7UGP - chains M and P of the 18 polymer chains in the assembly; structure by electron microscopy, 4.20 A resolution (low resolution: residue-level contacts below are approximate; hydrogen-bond / salt-bridge calls are withheld).

== Chain M ==
Protein: 10-1074 Fab heavy chain
From: Homo sapiens
Notes: antibody fragment or engineered binder
Sequence (133 residues; each row starts with the number of its first residue; a row labelled like 82A-82C holds insertion residues (82A, then the next letters in order)):
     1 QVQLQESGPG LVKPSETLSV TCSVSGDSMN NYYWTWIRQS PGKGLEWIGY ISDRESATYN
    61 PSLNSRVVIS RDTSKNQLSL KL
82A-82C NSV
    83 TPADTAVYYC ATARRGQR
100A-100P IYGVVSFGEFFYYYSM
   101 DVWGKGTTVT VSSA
Disulfide bonds: Cys22-Cys92

== Chain P ==
Protein: 10-1074 Fab light chain
From: Homo sapiens
Notes: antibody fragment or engineered binder
Sequence (107 residues; row label = number of the first residue in the row; a row labelled like 66A-66C holds insertion residues (66A, then the next letters in order)):
     8 VRPLSVALGE TARISCGRQA LGSRAVQWYQ HRPGQAPILL IYNNQDRPSG IPERFSGTP
66A-66C DIN
    67 FGTRATLTIS GVEAGDEADY YCHMWDSRS
95A-95C GFS
    96 WSFGGATRLT VLG

== Chain M / chain P interface ==
Contacting residue pairs (36):
  Gln39(M) with His38(P)
  Gly44(M) with Tyr87(P)
  Leu45(M) with Tyr87(P); Phe98(P)
  Trp47(M) with Phe95B(P); Trp96(P); Phe98(P)
  Thr58(M) with Trp96(P)
  Tyr59(M) with Trp96(P)
  Asn60(M) with Trp96(P)
  Pro61(M) with Trp96(P)
  Tyr91(M) with His38(P); Gln42(P)
  Arg100(M) with Ser30(P); Arg31(P); Ala32(P); Asn51(P)
  Tyr100B(M) with Ser30(P); Ser93(P)
  Phe100K(M) with Trp91(P); Asp92(P); Ser93(P)
  Tyr100L(M) with Trp91(P)
  Tyr100M(M) with Ala32(P); Asn50(P)
  Tyr100N(M) with Trp91(P); Phe95B(P)
  Ser100O(M) with Gln34(P); Tyr36(P)
  Met100P(M) with Tyr36(P); Leu46(P); Phe98(P)
  Asp101(M) with Leu46(P)
  Trp103(M) with Tyr36(P); Pro44(P)
  Gly104(M) with Ala43(P)
Other interface residues (no listed pair), chain M (24 interface residues in all): Ile37, Ile48, Gly49, Arg96
Other interface residues (no listed pair), chain P (21 interface residues in all): Tyr49, Asp66A

== In short ==
The interface between chain M and chain P involves 24 residues on one side and 21 on the other.
Here chain M is 10-1074 Fab heavy chain and chain P is 10-1074 Fab light chain, both from Homo sapiens. Entry
7UGP (Cryo-EM structure of BG24 Fabs with an inferred germline light chain and 10-1074 Fabs in complex ...)
was determined by electron microscopy, deposited together with 7UGM, 7UGQ, 7UGN and 7UGO.
